Entry 7VW7 (X-ray diffraction, 3.82 A resolution); this record covers chains C and D of the 8 polymer chains in the assembly.

# Chain C
Molecule: V-type sodium ATPase catalytic subunit A
From: Enterococcus hirae
Notes: EC 7.1.2.2
Reference sequence: A0A1V8WY35 (A0A1V8WY35_ENTHR); residue numbers follow UniProt; this construct covers 1-593
Chain sequence (600 residues; row label = number of the first residue in the row; numbers below 1 keep their minus sign (Gly-6 is residue -6)):
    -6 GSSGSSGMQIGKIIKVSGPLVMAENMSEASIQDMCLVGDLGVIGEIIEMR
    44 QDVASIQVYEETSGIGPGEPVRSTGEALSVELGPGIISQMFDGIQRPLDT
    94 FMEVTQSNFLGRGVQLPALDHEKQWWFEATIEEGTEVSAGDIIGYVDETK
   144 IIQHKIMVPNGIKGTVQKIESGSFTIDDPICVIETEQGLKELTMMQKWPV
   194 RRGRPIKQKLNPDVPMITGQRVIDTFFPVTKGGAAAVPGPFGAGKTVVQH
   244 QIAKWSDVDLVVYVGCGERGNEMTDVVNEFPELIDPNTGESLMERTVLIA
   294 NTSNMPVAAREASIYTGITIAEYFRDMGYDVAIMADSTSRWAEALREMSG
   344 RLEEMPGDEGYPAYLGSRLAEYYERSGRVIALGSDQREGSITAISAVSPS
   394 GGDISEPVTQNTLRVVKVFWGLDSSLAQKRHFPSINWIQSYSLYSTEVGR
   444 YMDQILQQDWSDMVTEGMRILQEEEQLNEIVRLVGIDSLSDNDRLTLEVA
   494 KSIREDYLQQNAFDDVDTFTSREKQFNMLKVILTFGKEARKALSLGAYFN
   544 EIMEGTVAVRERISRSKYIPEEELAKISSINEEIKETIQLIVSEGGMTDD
Unresolved in the structure: -6 to 0, 580-593
Differences from the reference sequence: expression tag (-6 to 0)
Modified / non-standard residues: Mse1, Mse15, Mse19, Mse27, Mse42, Mse83, Mse95, Mse150, Mse187, Mse188, Mse209, Mse266, Mse286, Mse298, Mse320, Mse327, Mse341, Mse348, Mse445, Mse456, Mse461, Mse521, Mse546 (selenomethionine; parent Met); Mse590 (selenomethionine)
Metal / ion sites: Mg2+: Thr239 (together with ADP)
Small-molecule neighbours:
  - ADP (adenosine-5'-diphosphate): Pro233, Phe234, Gly235, Ala236, Gly237, Lys238, Thr239, Val240, Glu265, Phe425, Pro426, Gln503, Asn504, Ala505, Phe506
  - tetrafluoroaluminate (ALF): Pro233, Phe234, Gly235, Lys238, Thr239, Glu261, Arg262, Glu265, Ser391
Reported in the primary citation:
  - binding site for ADP: Gly235, Gly237, Lys238, Arg262, Phe425 (from molecular simulation)
  - binding site for tetrafluoroaluminate: Arg262 (from molecular simulation)

# Chain D
Molecule: V-type sodium ATPase subunit B
From: Enterococcus hirae
Reference sequence: A0A1V8XC32 (A0A1V8XC32_ENTHR); residues 1-458 here = UniProt positions 1-458
Chain sequence (465 residues; row label = number of the first residue in the row; numbers below 1 keep their minus sign (Gly-6 is residue -6)):
    -6 GSSGSSGMIKEYRTIKEVVGPLMAVEKVSGVKYEELIEVRMQNGEIRRGQ
    44 VLEVQEDKAMVQIFEGTSGINLKNSSVRFLGHPLQLGVSEDMIGRVFDGL
    94 GRPKDNGPEILPEKYLDINGEVINPIARDYPDEFIQTGISAIDHLNTLVR
   144 GQKLPVFSGSGLPHKELAAQIARQATVLDSSDDFAVVFAAIGITFEEAEF
   194 FMEDFRQTGAIDRSVMFMNLANDPAIERIATPRMALTAAEYLAYEKGMHV
   244 LVIMTDMTNYAEALREISAARREVPGRRGYPGYLYTNLATLFERAGRIRG
   294 LKGSVTQIPILTMPEDDKTHPIPDLTGYITEGQIILTRELYKSGIQPPID
   344 VLPSLSRLKDKGTGAGKTREDHAATMNQLFAAYAQGKQAKELAVVLGESA
   394 LSDIDKIYAKFAERFENEYVNQGFYTNRTITETLDLGWELLAMLPRTELK
   444 RIKDDLLDKYLPEGK
Unresolved in the structure: -6 to 3, 456-458
Differences from the reference sequence: expression tag (-6 to 0)
Modified / non-standard residues: Mse1 (selenomethionine); Mse16, Mse34, Mse53, Mse85, Mse195, Mse209, Mse211, Mse227, Mse241, Mse247, Mse250, Mse306, Mse369, Mse436 (selenomethionine; parent Met)
Reported in the primary citation:
  - conformationally variable residues: Arg350
  - binding site for tetrafluoroaluminate: Arg350

# How chain C and chain D interact
Pairs across the interface (70; chain C residue first):
  Ser20(C) - Asn64(D)  hydrogen bond (backbone-side chain)
  Ser20(C) - Lys66(D)  hydrogen bond
  Glu21(C) - Asn64(D)  hydrogen bond (backbone-side chain)
  Ala22(C) - Asn64(D)  hydrogen bond (backbone-side chain)
  Ser23(C) - Gly62(D)
  Ser23(C) - Ile63(D)
  Ser23(C) - Asn64(D)
  Ile24(C) - Thr60(D)
  Ile24(C) - Gly62(D)  hydrogen bond (backbone-backbone)
  Ile24(C) - Ile63(D)  hydrogen bond (backbone-backbone)
  Gln25(C) - Ser61(D)
  Ile40(C) - Gly13(D)
  Glu41(C) - Val11(D)
  Glu41(C) - Val12(D)
  Mse42(C) - Lys9(D)
  Mse42(C) - Glu10(D)
  Mse42(C) - Val11(D)  hydrogen bond (backbone-backbone)
  Mse42(C) - Leu65(D)  hydrophobic
  Arg43(C) - Lys9(D)
  Arg43(C) - Val12(D)
  Gln44(C) - Lys9(D)  hydrogen bond (backbone-backbone)
  Arg195(C) - Arg40(D)
  Arg195(C) - Ser61(D)
  Phe220(C) - Lys335(D)
  Glu346(C) - Arg265(D)  hydrogen bond (backbone-side chain)
  Mse348(C) - Ala262(D)
  Mse348(C) - Arg265(D)
  Asp351(C) - Arg258(D)  salt bridge
  Asp351(C) - Arg271(D)
  Asp351(C) - Gly272(D)
  Ala356(C) - Arg258(D)
  Ala356(C) - Glu259(D)
  Ala356(C) - Ala262(D)  hydrophobic
  Tyr357(C) - Glu259(D)
  Ser360(C) - Arg221(D)
  Ser360(C) - Glu259(D)  hydrogen bond
  Ala363(C) - Ala214(D)
  Ala363(C) - Asn215(D)
  Glu367(C) - Thr187(D)
  Glu367(C) - Phe188(D)  hydrogen bond (side chain-backbone)
  Glu367(C) - Asn215(D)
  Ser398(C) - Glu308(D)
  Gln403(C) - Pro307(D)
  Gln403(C) - Glu308(D)
  Arg407(C) - Asn252(D)
  Val408(C) - Thr187(D)
  Ile431(C) - Lys335(D)
  Ser433(C) - Lys335(D)  hydrogen bond (backbone-side chain)
  Tyr434(C) - Ser153(D)
  Tyr434(C) - Gly154(D)
  Tyr434(C) - Arg331(D)
  Tyr434(C) - Lys335(D)
  Leu436(C) - Gly154(D)
  Tyr437(C) - Glu189(D)  hydrogen bond
  Ser438(C) - Tyr334(D)
  Thr458(C) - Ser336(D)
  Mse461(C) - Lys335(D)
  Arg462(C) - Ser336(D)  hydrogen bond (side chain-backbone)
  Arg462(C) - Asn410(D)  hydrogen bond
  Gln465(C) - Glu332(D)
  Gln465(C) - Lys335(D)
  Gln465(C) - Ser336(D)
  Ile473(C) - Glu384(D)
  Ile473(C) - Val387(D)  hydrophobic
  Ile473(C) - Val388(D)  hydrophobic
  Val477(C) - Val388(D)  hydrophobic
  Ser481(C) - Val388(D)  hydrogen bond (side chain-backbone)
  Ser481(C) - Gly390(D)
  Ser483(C) - Glu391(D)
  Asp486(C) - Val387(D)
Interface residues without a listed pair, chain C (50 interface residues in all): Pro205, Glu347, Gly350, Glu364, Asn404, Leu406, Lys410, Trp430, Ser435, Thr439
Interface residues without a listed pair, chain D (48 interface residues in all): Gln35, Glu58, Glu255, Glu266, Gly337, Ala386, Leu389

# Summary
50 residues of chain C face 48 of chain D across their interface, with 16 hydrogen bonds and 1 salt bridge.
Polar pairs include Asp351(C)-Arg258(D), Ser20(C)-Asn64(D) and Ser20(C)-Lys66(D). The paper reports a binding
site for ADP at Gly235(C), Gly237(C) and Lys238(C) among others; a binding site for tetrafluoroaluminate at
Arg262(C) and Arg350(D).
Here chain C is V-type sodium ATPase catalytic subunit A and chain D is V-type sodium ATPase subunit B, both
from Enterococcus hirae. Entry 7VW7 (Crystal structure of the 2 ADP-AlF4-bound V1 complex) was determined by
X-ray diffraction.
